Entry 4IKB (X-ray diffraction, 1.78 A resolution); this record covers chains A and B.

[Chain A]
Name: Sorting nexin-11
Source organism: Homo sapiens
Notes: fragment: PX domain
Reference sequence: Q9Y5W9 (SNX11_HUMAN); numbering as in UniProt (aligned over 7-142)
Chain sequence (144 residues; each row starts with the number of its first residue):
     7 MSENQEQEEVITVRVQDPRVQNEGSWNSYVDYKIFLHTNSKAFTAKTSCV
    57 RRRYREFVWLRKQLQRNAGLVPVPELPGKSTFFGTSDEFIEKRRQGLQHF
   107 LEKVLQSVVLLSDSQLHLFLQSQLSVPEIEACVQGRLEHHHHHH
Not modelled in the structure: 7-14, 144-150
Sequence notes: expression tag (143-150)
Modified / non-standard residues: C55 (s-(dimethylarsenic)cysteine; CAS); C138 (s-(dimethylarsenic)cysteine; CAS)
UniProt features mapped onto this chain:
  - region: I135 to V139 (Important for membrane trafficking)
  - binding site (a 1,2-diacyl-sn-glycero-3-phospho-(1D-myo-inositol-3-phosphate)): R59, K85, R99
  - mutagenesis: R59 (R59A: Abolishes lipid-binding), I135 to V139 (Impairs function in membrane trafficking)

[Chain B]
Name: Sorting nexin-11
Source organism: Homo sapiens
Notes: fragment: PX domain
Reference sequence: Q9Y5W9 (SNX11_HUMAN); residues 7-142 here = UniProt positions 7-142
Chain sequence (144 residues; numbered 7 to 150; the number before each row is that of its first residue):
     7 MSENQEQEEVITVRVQDPRVQNEGSWNSYVDYKIFLHTNSKAFTAKTSCV
    57 RRRYREFVWLRKQLQRNAGLVPVPELPGKSTFFGTSDEFIEKRRQGLQHF
   107 LEKVLQSVVLLSDSQLHLFLQSQLSVPEIEACVQGRLEHHHHHH
Not modelled in the structure: 7-14, 142-150
Sequence notes: expression tag (143-150)
Modified / non-standard residues: C55 (s-(dimethylarsenic)cysteine; CAS); C138 (3-(ethyldisulfanyl)-l-alanine; SCS)
UniProt features mapped onto this chain:
  - region: I135 to A137, V139 (Important for membrane trafficking)
  - binding site (a 1,2-diacyl-sn-glycero-3-phospho-(1D-myo-inositol-3-phosphate)): R59, K85, R99
  - mutagenesis: R59 (R59A: Abolishes lipid-binding), I135 to V139 (Impairs function in membrane trafficking)

[Chain A / chain B interface]
Contacting residue pairs (10):
  T87(A) with P78(B)
  F88(A) with V77(B), hydrophobic; P78(B); V79(B), hydrophobic; P80(B); K109(B); S113(B); V115(B), hydrophobic; L116(B), hydrophobic
  F89(A) with V77(B)
Interface residues without a listed pair, chain A (6 interface residues in all): S86, G90, K98
Interface residues without a listed pair, chain B (10 interface residues in all): V110, Q112

[Summary]
6 residues of chain A and 10 residues of chain B are in contact. Curated annotation (UniProt) lists 3 residues
binding 1,2-diacyl-sn-glycero-3-phospho-(1D-myo-inositol-3-phosphate) and 6 mutagenesis sites on chain A; 3
residues binding 1,2-diacyl-sn-glycero-3-phospho-(1D-myo-inositol-3-phosphate) and 5 mutagenesis sites on
chain B.
Here chain A is Sorting nexin-11 and chain B is Sorting nexin-11, both from Homo sapiens. Entry 4IKB (Crystal
structure of SNX11 PX domain) was determined by X-ray diffraction.
